7PXB - chains B and E of the 7 polymer chains in the assembly; structure by electron microscopy, 4.00 A resolution.

[Chain B (and E)]
Name: AAA ATPase forming ring-shaped complexes
Organism: Mycobacterium tuberculosis
Notes: chain E of this document is another copy of the same molecule, construct and numbering; everything in this record applies to it too
UniProtKB: A0A045JPX7 (A0A045JPX7_MYCTX); residue numbers follow UniProt; this construct covers 1-609
Sequence (609 residues; row label = number of the first residue in the row):
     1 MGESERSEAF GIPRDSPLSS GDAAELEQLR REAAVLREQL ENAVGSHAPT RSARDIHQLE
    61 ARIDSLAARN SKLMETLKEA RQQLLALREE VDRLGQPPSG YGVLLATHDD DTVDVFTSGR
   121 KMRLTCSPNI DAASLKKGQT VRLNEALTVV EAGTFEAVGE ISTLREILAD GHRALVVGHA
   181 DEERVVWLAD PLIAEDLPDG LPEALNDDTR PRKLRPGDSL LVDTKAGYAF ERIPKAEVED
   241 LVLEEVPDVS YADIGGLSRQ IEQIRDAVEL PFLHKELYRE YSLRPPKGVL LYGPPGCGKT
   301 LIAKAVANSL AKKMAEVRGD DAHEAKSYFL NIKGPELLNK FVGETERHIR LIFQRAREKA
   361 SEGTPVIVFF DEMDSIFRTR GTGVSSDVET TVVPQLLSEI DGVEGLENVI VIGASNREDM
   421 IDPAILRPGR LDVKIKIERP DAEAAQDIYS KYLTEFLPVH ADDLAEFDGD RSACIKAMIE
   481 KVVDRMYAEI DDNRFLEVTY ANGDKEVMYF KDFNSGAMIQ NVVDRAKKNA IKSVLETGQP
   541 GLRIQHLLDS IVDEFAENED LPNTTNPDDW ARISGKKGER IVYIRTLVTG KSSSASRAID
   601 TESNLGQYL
Not modelled in the structure: 1-96, 194-210, 590-609
Metal / ion sites: Mg2+: Thr-300 (together with ATP)
Ligand contacts:
  - ATP (adenosine-5'-triphosphate), molecule 1: Asp-253, Ile-254, Gly-255, Gly-256, Pro-294, Pro-295, Gly-296, Cys-297, Gly-298, Lys-299, Thr-300, Leu-301, Glu-372, Asn-416, Ile-448, Tyr-452, Gly-516, Ala-517, Gln-520
  - ATP, molecule 2: Asp-401, Arg-427, Arg-430
From the paper describing this entry:
  - mutagenesis - K340A: abolished catalytic activity on ATP
  - mutagenesis - K340A: decreased catalytic activity on PupDHFR

[Chain B / chain E interface]
Residue-residue contacts - 97 pairs, chain B then chain E:
  Pro-97(B) / Arg-123(E)  hydrogen bond (backbone-side chain)
  Pro-98(B) / Arg-123(E)
  Pro-98(B) / Leu-147(E)  hydrophobic
  Ser-99(B) / Met-122(E)
  Ser-99(B) / Arg-123(E)  hydrogen bond
  Gly-100(B) / Arg-120(E)
  Gly-100(B) / Met-122(E)  hydrogen bond (backbone-side chain)
  Tyr-101(B) / Asp-114(E)  hydrogen bond
  Tyr-101(B) / Lys-121(E)
  Tyr-101(B) / Arg-123(E)
  Ala-157(B) / Arg-173(E)  hydrogen bond (backbone-side chain)
  Val-158(B) / Val-185(E)
  Val-158(B) / Trp-187(E)
  Gly-159(B) / Arg-184(E)
  Gly-159(B) / Val-185(E)  hydrogen bond (backbone-backbone)
  Glu-160(B) / Glu-183(E)
  Ile-161(B) / Leu-175(E)  hydrophobic
  Ile-161(B) / Glu-183(E)  hydrogen bond (backbone-backbone)
  Ile-161(B) / Val-185(E)  hydrophobic
  His-179(B) / Asp-181(E)
  His-179(B) / Glu-182(E)
  Lys-235(B) / Glu-166(E)
  Ala-236(B) / Glu-166(E)
  Glu-237(B) / Glu-166(E)
  Glu-239(B) / Glu-166(E)
  Asp-240(B) / Arg-165(E)
  Asp-240(B) / Pro-216(E)
  Glu-244(B) / Val-403(E)
  Gly-296(B) / Arg-427(E)
  Thr-300(B) / Gly-402(E)
  Lys-304(B) / Gly-402(E)
  Lys-304(B) / Val-403(E)
  Asn-331(B) / Val-403(E)
  Lys-333(B) / Gln-395(E)
  Lys-333(B) / Ser-398(E)
  Lys-333(B) / Glu-399(E)  salt bridge
  Pro-335(B) / Glu-346(E)
  Pro-335(B) / Arg-350(E)
  Pro-335(B) / Thr-391(E)
  Pro-335(B) / Gln-395(E)
  Glu-336(B) / Arg-350(E)
  Glu-336(B) / Gln-395(E)
  Asn-339(B) / Val-342(E)
  Lys-340(B) / Phe-341(E)
  Lys-340(B) / Val-342(E)
  Lys-340(B) / Glu-344(E)
  Asp-371(B) / Ser-398(E)
  Glu-372(B) / Pro-394(E)
  Glu-372(B) / Leu-397(E)
  Asp-374(B) / Arg-380(E)  salt bridge
  Ser-375(B) / Pro-394(E)
  Arg-378(B) / Asp-387(E)  salt bridge
  Arg-378(B) / Thr-391(E)
  Gly-383(B) / Asp-387(E)
  Val-384(B) / Val-384(E)
  Val-384(B) / Ser-385(E)
  Val-384(B) / Asp-387(E)  hydrogen bond (backbone-side chain)
  Ser-385(B) / Ser-386(E)
  Ser-385(B) / Asp-387(E)  hydrogen bond (backbone-side chain)
  Ser-386(B) / Val-342(E)
  Asp-387(B) / Asp-387(E)
  Asp-387(B) / Thr-391(E)
  Asn-416(B) / Arg-380(E)
  Arg-417(B) / Thr-379(E)  hydrogen bond (side chain-backbone)
  Arg-417(B) / Arg-380(E)
  Leu-457(B) / Tyr-281(E)
  Ala-517(B) / Pro-428(E)
  Met-518(B) / Pro-428(E)  hydrophobic
  Asn-521(B) / Pro-428(E)
  Asn-521(B) / Asp-432(E)  hydrogen bond (side chain-backbone)
  Asp-524(B) / Leu-283(E)
  Arg-525(B) / Asp-432(E)  hydrogen bond (side chain-backbone)
  Lys-527(B) / Tyr-281(E)
  Lys-527(B) / Ser-282(E)
  Lys-527(B) / Leu-283(E)
  Lys-528(B) / Tyr-278(E)
  Lys-528(B) / Leu-283(E)
  Ile-531(B) / Leu-277(E)
  Ile-531(B) / Tyr-278(E)  hydrophobic
  Ile-531(B) / Tyr-281(E)  hydrophobic
  Lys-532(B) / Asp-266(E)  salt bridge
  Val-534(B) / Tyr-281(E)
  Leu-535(B) / His-274(E)
  Pro-540(B) / Tyr-281(E)
  Gly-541(B) / Tyr-281(E)  hydrogen bond (backbone-side chain)
  Glu-554(B) / Pro-428(E)
  Glu-557(B) / Val-433(E)
  Glu-557(B) / Lys-434(E)
  Asn-558(B) / Lys-434(E)
  Asp-560(B) / Tyr-292(E)  hydrogen bond
  Asp-560(B) / Glu-418(E)
  Leu-561(B) / Leu-426(E)
  Pro-562(B) / Asp-419(E)
  Asn-563(B) / Asp-419(E)  hydrogen bond (side chain-backbone)
  Asn-563(B) / Met-420(E)
  Tyr-583(B) / Arg-580(E)
  Arg-585(B) / Gly-575(E)
Interface residues without a listed pair, chain B (76 interface residues in all): Thr-117, Leu-221, Glu-231, Ile-233, Pro-247, Pro-295, Leu-338, Phe-369, Met-420, Pro-458, Ala-530, Thr-565, Thr-586, Val-588, Thr-589
Interface residues without a listed pair, chain E (68 interface residues in all): Thr-125, Leu-168, Ala-180, Val-186, Leu-270, Glu-280, Gly-343, Val-388, Thr-390, Ala-424, Lys-436, Lys-576, Gly-578

[Summary]
76 residues of chain B and 68 residues of chain E are in contact, with 15 hydrogen bonds and 4 salt bridges.
Among the polar pairs are Lys-333(B)/Glu-399(E), Asp-374(B)/Arg-380(E) and Arg-378(B)/Asp-387(E). Chain B
binds ATP. The paper reports that K340A of chain B abolishes catalytic activity on ATP; K340A of chain B
reduces catalytic activity on PupDHFR.
Chain B and chain E are both AAA ATPase forming ring-shaped complexes (Mycobacterium tuberculosis); the
structure, Substrate-engaged mycobacterial Proteasome-associated ATPase - focused 3D refinement (state B), was
determined by electron microscopy (same publication as 7PX9, 7PXA, 7PXC and 7PXD).
